6CQO - chains A and G; structure by X-ray diffraction, 2.80 A resolution.

Chain A (and G):
Name: Single-stranded DNA-binding protein RIM1, mitochondrial
From: Saccharomyces cerevisiae
Notes: chain G of this document is another copy of the same molecule, construct and numbering; everything in this record applies to it too
UniProtKB: P32445 (RIM1_YEAST); residues 17-135 here = UniProt positions 17-135
Sequence (119 residues; row label = number of the first residue in the row):
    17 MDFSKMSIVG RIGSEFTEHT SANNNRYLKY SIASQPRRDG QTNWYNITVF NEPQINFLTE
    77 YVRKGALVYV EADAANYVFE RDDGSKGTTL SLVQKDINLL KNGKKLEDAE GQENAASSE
Not modelled in the structure: 40, 95-102, 121-135 (chain G: 36-42, 96-102, 120-135)
Modified residues: Mse17 (selenomethionine; parent Met); Mse22 (selenomethionine; parent Met)

Interface between chain A and chain G:
Pairs across the interface (59; chain A residue first):
  Mse17(A) - V25(G)
  D18(A) - V25(G)
  D18(A) - G26(G)
  D18(A) - R27(G)  salt bridge
  D18(A) - A49(G)
  D18(A) - S50(G)
  D18(A) - Q51(G)  hydrogen bond (side chain-backbone)
  D18(A) - P52(G)
  D18(A) - L83(G)
  F19(A) - S23(G)
  F19(A) - I24(G)
  F19(A) - V25(G)  hydrogen bond (backbone-backbone)
  F19(A) - S50(G)  hydrogen bond (backbone-side chain)
  S20(A) - S23(G)
  S20(A) - N59(G)
  S20(A) - Y61(G)  hydrogen bond
  K21(A) - Mse22(G)
  K21(A) - S23(G)  hydrogen bond (backbone-backbone)
  Mse22(A) - K21(G)
  Mse22(A) - Mse22(G)  hydrophobic
  Mse22(A) - A90(G)  hydrophobic
  S23(A) - F19(G)
  S23(A) - S20(G)
  S23(A) - K21(G)  hydrogen bond (backbone-backbone)
  I24(A) - F19(G)
  V25(A) - Mse17(G)
  V25(A) - D18(G)
  V25(A) - F19(G)  hydrogen bond (backbone-backbone)
  G26(A) - D18(G)
  A49(A) - D18(G)
  S50(A) - D18(G)
  S50(A) - F19(G)
  Q51(A) - D18(G)  hydrogen bond (backbone-side chain)
  P52(A) - D18(G)
  Q57(A) - A91(G)
  Q57(A) - N92(G)
  Q57(A) - Y93(G)
  N59(A) - S20(G)
  N59(A) - A90(G)
  N59(A) - A91(G)
  N59(A) - N92(G)  hydrogen bond (side chain-backbone)
  W60(A) - N92(G)  hydrogen bond (backbone-side chain)
  W60(A) - V94(G)  hydrophobic
  Y61(A) - S20(G)  hydrogen bond
  Y61(A) - A90(G)  hydrogen bond (side chain-backbone)
  Y61(A) - A91(G)  hydrogen bond (side chain-backbone)
  Y61(A) - N92(G)
  Y85(A) - F19(G)  hydrophobic
  A90(A) - Mse22(G)
  A90(A) - N59(G)
  A90(A) - Y61(G)  hydrogen bond (backbone-side chain)
  A91(A) - N59(G)
  A91(A) - Y61(G)  hydrogen bond (backbone-side chain)
  N92(A) - Q57(G)  hydrogen bond (backbone-side chain)
  N92(A) - N59(G)  hydrogen bond (backbone-side chain)
  N92(A) - W60(G)  hydrogen bond (side chain-backbone)
  N92(A) - Y61(G)
  Y93(A) - Q57(G)
  L106(A) - L106(G)  hydrophobic
Also at the interface, not in a pair above, chain A (27 interface residues in all): T58, L83, V94
Also at the interface, not in a pair above, chain G (28 interface residues in all): T58, Y85

In short:
27 residues of chain A face 28 of chain G across their interface; the contacts include 18 hydrogen bonds and 1
salt bridge. Polar contacts include D18(A)-R27(G), D18(A)-Q51(G) and F19(A)-S50(G).
Chain A and chain G are both Single-stranded DNA-binding protein RIM1, mitochondrial (Saccharomyces
cerevisiae); the structure, Crystal Structure of mitochondrial single-stranded DNA binding proteins from S.
cerevisiae (SeMet Labeled), Rim1 (Form2), was determined by X-ray diffraction (same publication as 6CQK and
6CQM).
